PDB entry 7TKJ | electron microscopy, 7.50 A resolution (low resolution: residue-level contacts below are approximate; hydrogen-bond / salt-bridge calls are withheld) | chains G and I of the 27 polymer chains in the assembly

# Chain G
Name: ATP synthase subunit gamma
Source organism: Saccharomyces cerevisiae
Reference sequence: P38077 (ATPG_YEAST); residues 1-278 here correspond to UniProt positions 34-311 (UniProt number = residue number + 33)
Amino-acid sequence (278 residues; each row starts with the number of its first residue):
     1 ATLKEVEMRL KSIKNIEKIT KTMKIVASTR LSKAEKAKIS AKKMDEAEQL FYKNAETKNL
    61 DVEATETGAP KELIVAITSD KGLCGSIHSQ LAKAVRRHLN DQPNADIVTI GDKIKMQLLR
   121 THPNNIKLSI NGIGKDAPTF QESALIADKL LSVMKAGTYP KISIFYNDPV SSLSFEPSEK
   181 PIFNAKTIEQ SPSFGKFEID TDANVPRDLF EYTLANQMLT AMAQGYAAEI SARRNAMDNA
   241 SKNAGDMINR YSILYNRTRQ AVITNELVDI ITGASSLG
Disordered / not traced: 60-70, 277-278

# Chain I
Name: ATP synthase subunit epsilon
Source organism: Saccharomyces cerevisiae
Reference sequence: P21306 (ATP5E_YEAST); residues 1-61 here correspond to UniProt positions 2-62 (UniProt number = residue number + 1)
Amino-acid sequence (61 residues; numbered 1 to 61; the number before each row is that of its first residue):
     1 SAWRKAGISY AAYLNVAAQA IRSSLKTELQ TASVLNRSQT DAFYTQYKNG TAASEPTPIT
    61 K
Disordered / not traced: 1-7, 24-26, 50-52
UniProt features mapped onto this chain:
  - modified residue: Thr51 (Phosphothreonine)

# Interface between chain G and chain I
Residue-residue contacts (12; chain G residue first):
  Pro123(G) - Asn49(I)
  Pro123(G) - Ala53(I)
  Asn124(G) - Asn49(I)
  Ile126(G) - Asn49(I)
  Lys127(G) - Tyr47(I)
  Leu128(G) - Thr45(I)
  Ser129(G) - Tyr44(I)
  Ser129(G) - Thr45(I)
  Asn131(G) - Ala42(I)
  Asn131(G) - Phe43(I)
  Gly132(G) - Asp41(I)
  Gln141(G) - Arg37(I)
Also at the interface, not in a pair above, chain G (11 interface residues in all): Asn125, Ile130
Also at the interface, not in a pair above, chain I (10 interface residues in all): Gln46

# Summary
11 residues of chain G and 10 residues of chain I are in contact.
Here chain G is ATP synthase subunit gamma and chain I is ATP synthase subunit epsilon, both from
Saccharomyces cerevisiae. Entry 7TKJ (Yeast ATP synthase State 2catalytic(d) with 10 mM ATP backbone model)
was determined by electron microscopy together with 7TJS, 7TJT, 7TJU, 7TJV, 7TJW, 7TJX and 30 further entries
from the same study.
